PDB entry 8JQ5 | X-ray diffraction, 1.73 A resolution | chains A and D of the 4 polymer chains in the assembly

# Chain A (and D)
Protein: L-rhamnose isomerase
Organism: Lacticaseibacillus rhamnosus
Notes: chain D of this document is another copy of the same molecule, construct and numbering; everything in this record applies to it too
Sequence (434 residues; each row starts with the number of its first residue):
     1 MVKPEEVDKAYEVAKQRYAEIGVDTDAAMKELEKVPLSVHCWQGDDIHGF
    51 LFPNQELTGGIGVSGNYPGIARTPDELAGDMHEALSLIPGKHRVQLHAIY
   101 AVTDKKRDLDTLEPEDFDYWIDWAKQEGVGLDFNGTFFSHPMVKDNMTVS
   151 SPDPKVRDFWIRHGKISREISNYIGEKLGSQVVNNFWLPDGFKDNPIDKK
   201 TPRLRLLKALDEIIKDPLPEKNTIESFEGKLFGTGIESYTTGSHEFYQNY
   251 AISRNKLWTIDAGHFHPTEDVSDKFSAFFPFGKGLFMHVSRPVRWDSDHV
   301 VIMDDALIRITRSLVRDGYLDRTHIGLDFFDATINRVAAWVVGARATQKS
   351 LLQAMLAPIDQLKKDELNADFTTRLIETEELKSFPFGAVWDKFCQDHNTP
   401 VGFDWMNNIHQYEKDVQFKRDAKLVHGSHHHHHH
Unresolved in the structure: 421-434 (chain D: 56-63, 426-434)
Bound ions: Mn2+ site 1: Glu228, Asp261, His288, Asp328 (together with D-psicose); Mn2+ site 2: His264, Asp296, Asp298 (together with D-psicose)
Ligand contacts:
  - D-psicose (PSJ): Trp42, Ile47, Ile61, His97, Phe138, Asn185, Trp187, Glu228, Lys230, Asp261, His264, His288, Asp296, Asp328, Phe330
  - alpha-D-psicofuranose (PSV): Lys144, Asp153, Lys155
Reported in the primary citation:
  - binding site for D-psicose: Ile47, Ile61, His97, Phe138, Trp187, Lys230, Asp328, Phe330
  - binding site for alpha-D-psicofuranose: His97
  - catalytic residues: Asp328 (proposed by the authors, not directly observed)
  - conformationally variable residues (order/disorder transition): Asn54 to Gly65

# Chain A / chain D interface
Residue-residue contacts - 38 pairs, chain A then chain D:
  Ser64(A) - Lys193(D)  hydrogen bond
  Ser64(A) - Gly235(D)
  Lys193(A) - Ser64(D)  hydrogen bond
  Lys193(A) - His299(D)  hydrogen bond (backbone-side chain)
  Lys193(A) - Asp331(D)  salt bridge
  Lys193(A) - Thr333(D)
  Asp194(A) - Arg291(D)  salt bridge
  Asp194(A) - His299(D)
  Asn195(A) - Arg291(D)
  Asn195(A) - Ile302(D)
  Leu231(A) - Arg294(D)
  Phe232(A) - Arg294(D)
  Phe232(A) - Trp295(D)
  Gly235(A) - Ser64(D)
  Glu237(A) - Val293(D)
  Glu237(A) - Trp295(D)  hydrogen bond
  Glu237(A) - Ser297(D)
  Glu237(A) - His299(D)  salt bridge
  Ser238(A) - Val293(D)
  His266(A) - Arg294(D)
  Pro267(A) - Pro267(D)  hydrophobic
  Arg291(A) - Asp194(D)  salt bridge
  Arg291(A) - Asn195(D)
  Val293(A) - Glu237(D)
  Val293(A) - Ser238(D)
  Arg294(A) - Leu231(D)
  Arg294(A) - Phe232(D)
  Arg294(A) - His266(D)
  Arg294(A) - Arg294(D)
  Trp295(A) - Phe232(D)
  Trp295(A) - Thr234(D)
  Trp295(A) - Glu237(D)  hydrogen bond
  Ser297(A) - Glu237(D)
  His299(A) - Lys193(D)  hydrogen bond (side chain-backbone)
  His299(A) - Asp194(D)
  His299(A) - Glu237(D)  salt bridge
  Asp331(A) - Lys193(D)  salt bridge
  Thr333(A) - Lys193(D)
Interface residues without a listed pair, chain A (23 interface residues in all): Thr234, Ile302, Phe330, Ala332
Interface residues without a listed pair, chain D (23 interface residues in all): Phe330, Ala332

# Overview
Chain A and chain D each contribute 23 residues to their interface, with 6 hydrogen bonds and 6 salt bridges.
Polar contacts include Lys193(A)-Asp331(D), Asp194(A)-Arg291(D) and Glu237(A)-His299(D). Ligands of chain A:
D-psicose and alpha-D-psicofuranose. From the paper: the catalytic residue Asp328(A); a binding site for
D-psicose at Ile47(A), Ile61(A) and His97(A) among others.
Both chains are L-rhamnose isomerase (Lacticaseibacillus rhamnosus). Entry 8JQ5 (Crystal structure of
Lactobacillus rhamnosus L-rhamnose isomerase in complex with D-allulose) was determined by X-ray diffraction,
deposited together with 8JQ3, 8JQ4 and 8JQ6.
